5J50 - chains A and D of the 4 polymer chains in the assembly; structure by X-ray diffraction, 2.05 A resolution.

# Chain A
Name: Agglutinin alpha chain
From: Artocarpus integer
UniProt: P18670 (LECA_ARTIN); numbering as in UniProt (aligned over 1-133)
Sequence (133 residues; each row starts with the number of its first residue):
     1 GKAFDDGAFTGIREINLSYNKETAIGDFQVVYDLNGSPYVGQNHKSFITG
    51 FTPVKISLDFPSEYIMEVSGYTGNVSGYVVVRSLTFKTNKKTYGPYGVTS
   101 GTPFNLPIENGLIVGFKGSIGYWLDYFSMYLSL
Curated features (UniProtKB/Swiss-Prot):
  - region: Val68 to Asn89 (IgA-binding)
  - glycosylation (N-linked (GlcNAc...) asparagine): Asn43, Asn74
  - natural variant: Lys45 (K45L; K45T), Met66 (M66D; M66V)
Small-molecule neighbours: 2-acetamido-2-deoxy-alpha-D-galactopyranose / beta-D-galactopyranose / P-nitrophenol: Gly1, Phe47, Ser76, Tyr78, Val79, Val80, Gly121, Tyr122, Trp123, Asp125

# Chain D
Name: Agglutinin beta-3 chain
From: Artocarpus integer
UniProt: P18673 (LECB3_ARTIN); residues 2-20 here = UniProt positions 2-20
Sequence (19 residues; numbered 2 to 20; the number before each row is that of its first residue):
     2 EQSGISQTVIVGPWGAKVS
Not modelled in the structure: 2, 19-20

# How chain A and chain D interact
Pairs across the interface - 19 pairs, chain A then chain D:
  Asn105(A) with Trp15(D), hydrogen bond (backbone-side chain)
  Leu106(A) with Val12(D), hydrophobic
  Pro107(A) with Val12(D); Gly13(D), hydrogen bond (backbone-backbone); Pro14(D); Trp15(D)
  Ile108(A) with Ile11(D); Gly13(D)
  Glu109(A) with Ile11(D), hydrogen bond (backbone-backbone); Gly13(D); Pro14(D)
  Asn110(A) with Gln8(D), hydrogen bond; Thr9(D), hydrogen bond (side chain-backbone); Val10(D); Ile11(D), hydrogen bond (backbone-backbone)
  Leu131(A) with Val12(D), hydrophobic
  Leu133(A) with Gln8(D); Thr9(D); Val10(D)
Also at the interface, not in a pair above, chain A (10 interface residues in all): Gly111, Ser132

# Overview
Chain A and chain D form an interface of 10 and 8 residues respectively, with 6 hydrogen bonds. Polar pairs
include Asn105(A)-Trp15(D), Asn110(A)-Gln8(D) and Asn110(A)-Thr9(D). Ligands of chain A:
2-acetamido-2-deoxy-alpha-D-galactopyranose / beta-D-galactopyranose / P-nitrophenol.
Chain A is Agglutinin alpha chain and chain D is Agglutinin beta-3 chain, both from Artocarpus integer; the
structure, Structure of tetrameric jacalin complexed with Gal beta-(1,3) GalNAc-alpha-OPNP, was determined by
X-ray diffraction.
